PDB entry 2HPF | X-ray diffraction, 3.00 A resolution | chains A and B of the 3 polymer chains in the assembly

Chain A (and B):
Protein: HIV-2 protease
Source organism: Human immunodeficiency virus 2
Notes: chain B of this document is another copy of the same molecule, construct and numbering; everything in this record applies to it too
UniProtKB: P04584 (POL_HV2RO); residues 1-99 here correspond to UniProt positions 86-184 (UniProt number = residue number + 85)
Amino-acid sequence (99 residues; each row starts with the number of its first residue):
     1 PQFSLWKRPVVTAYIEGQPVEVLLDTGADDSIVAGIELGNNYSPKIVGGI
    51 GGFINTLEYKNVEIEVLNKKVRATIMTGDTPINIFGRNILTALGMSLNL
Sequence notes: conflict Leu-57 (Lys142 in P04584)

How chain A and chain B interact:
Contacting residue pairs (79):
  Pro-1(A) with Asn-98(B); Leu-99(B)
  Gln-2(A) with Ser-96(B); Leu-97(B); Asn-98(B)
  Phe-3(A) with Ser-96(B); Leu-97(B), hydrogen bond (backbone-backbone)
  Leu-5(A) with Arg-87(B), hydrogen bond (backbone-side chain); Leu-90(B), hydrophobic; Thr-91(B); Met-95(B)
  Trp-6(A) with Arg-87(B), hydrogen bond (backbone-side chain); Thr-91(B)
  Lys-7(A) with Arg-87(B)
  Arg-8(A) with Asp-29(B), salt bridge; Arg-87(B)
  Pro-9(A) with Thr-26(B); Arg-87(B)
  Leu-23(A) with Gly-27(B)
  Leu-24(A) with Thr-26(B), hydrogen bond (backbone-side chain); Leu-97(B), hydrophobic
  Asp-25(A) with Asp-25(B); Thr-26(B); Gly-27(B), hydrogen bond (side chain-backbone); Ala-28(B)
  Thr-26(A) with Leu-5(B); Pro-9(B); Leu-24(B), hydrogen bond (side chain-backbone); Asp-25(B); Thr-26(B), hydrogen bond (backbone-side chain)
  Gly-27(A) with Asp-25(B)
  Asp-29(A) with Arg-8(B), salt bridge
  Ile-32(A) with Ile-50(B), hydrophobic
  Gly-49(A) with Ile-50(B); Pro-81(B)
  Ile-50(A) with Gly-49(B); Ile-50(B), hydrogen bond (backbone-backbone); Gly-51(B), hydrogen bond (backbone-backbone); Gly-52(B); Ile-54(B), hydrophobic; Thr-80(B); Pro-81(B)
  Gly-51(A) with Gly-51(B); Ile-54(B)
  Ile-54(A) with Ile-50(B)
  Pro-81(A) with Gly-49(B)
  Arg-87(A) with Leu-5(B), hydrogen bond (side chain-backbone); Trp-6(B), hydrogen bond (side chain-backbone); Arg-8(B); Pro-9(B)
  Leu-90(A) with Leu-5(B), hydrophobic
  Thr-91(A) with Leu-5(B); Trp-6(B)
  Leu-93(A) with Leu-99(B)
  Met-95(A) with Leu-5(B); Leu-97(B), hydrophobic; Asn-98(B); Leu-99(B), hydrophobic
  Ser-96(A) with Gln-2(B), hydrogen bond; Phe-3(B); Ser-96(B); Leu-97(B); Asn-98(B), hydrogen bond (backbone-backbone)
  Leu-97(A) with Gln-2(B); Phe-3(B), hydrogen bond (backbone-backbone); Leu-24(B), hydrophobic; Met-95(B), hydrophobic; Ser-96(B); Leu-97(B), hydrophobic
  Asn-98(A) with Pro-1(B); Gln-2(B); Met-95(B); Ser-96(B), hydrogen bond (backbone-backbone); Asn-98(B)
  Leu-99(A) with Pro-1(B), hydrogen bond (backbone-backbone); Leu-67(B), hydrophobic; Leu-93(B); Gly-94(B); Met-95(B), hydrophobic
Interface residues without a listed pair, chain A (36 interface residues in all): Ser-4, Gly-48, Gly-52, Phe-53, Leu-67, Thr-80, Ile-84
Interface residues without a listed pair, chain B (37 interface residues in all): Ser-4, Lys-7, Leu-23, Val-47, Gly-48, Asp-79

Summary:
36 residues of chain A and 37 residues of chain B are in contact; the contacts include 16 hydrogen bonds and 2
salt bridges. Polar contacts include Arg-8(A)/Asp-29(B), Leu-5(A)/Arg-87(B) and Trp-6(A)/Arg-87(B).
Both chains are HIV-2 protease (Human immunodeficiency virus 2). Entry 2HPF (Comparison of the structures of
HIV-2 protease complexes in three crystal space groups with an HIV-1 ...) was determined by X-ray diffraction.
